7CNM - chains D and E of the 5 polymer chains in the assembly; structure by X-ray diffraction, 2.44 A resolution.

Chain D:
Molecule: Tubulin beta chain
Source organism: Sus scrofa
Reference sequence: A0A287AGU7 (A0A287AGU7_PIG); residues 1-445 here = UniProt positions 1-445
Sequence (445 residues; row label = number of the first residue in the row):
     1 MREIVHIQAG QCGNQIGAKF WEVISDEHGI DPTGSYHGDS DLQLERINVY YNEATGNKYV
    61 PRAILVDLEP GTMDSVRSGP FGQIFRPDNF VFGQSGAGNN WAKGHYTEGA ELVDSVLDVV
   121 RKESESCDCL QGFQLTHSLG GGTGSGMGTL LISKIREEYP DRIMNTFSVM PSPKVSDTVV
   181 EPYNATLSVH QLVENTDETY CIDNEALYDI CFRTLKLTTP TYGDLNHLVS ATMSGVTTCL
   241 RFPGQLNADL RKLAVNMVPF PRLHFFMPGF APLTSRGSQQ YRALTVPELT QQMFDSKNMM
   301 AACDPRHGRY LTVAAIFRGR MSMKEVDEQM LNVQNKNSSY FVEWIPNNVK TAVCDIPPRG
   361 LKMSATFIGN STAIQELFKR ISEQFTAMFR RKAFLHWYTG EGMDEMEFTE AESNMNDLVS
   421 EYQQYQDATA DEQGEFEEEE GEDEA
Disordered / not traced: 277-283, 432-445
Ligand contacts:
  - G70 ((2S,4S)-4-[[2-[(1R,3R)-1-acetyloxy-4-methyl-3-[[(2S,3S)-3-methyl-2-[[(2R)-1-methylpiperidin-2-yl]carbonylamino]pentanoyl]amino]pentyl]-1,3-thiazol-4-yl]carbonylamino]-5-cyclohexyl-2-methyl-pentanoic acid): Gln-15, Pro-173, Lys-174, Val-175, Asp-177, Tyr-208, Pro-220, Thr-221, Tyr-222, Gly-223, Asp-224, Leu-225, Arg-276
  - GDP (guanosine-5'-diphosphate): Gly-10, Gln-11, Cys-12, Gln-15, Ile-16, Asp-67, Ala-97, Asn-99, Ser-138, Gly-140, Gly-141, Gly-142, Thr-143, Gly-144, Val-169, Pro-171, Val-175, Ser-176, Glu-181, Asn-204, Leu-207, Tyr-222, Leu-225, Asn-226, Val-229

Chain E:
Molecule: Stathmin-4
Source organism: Mus musculus
Reference sequence: P63042 (STMN4_MOUSE); residues 5-145 here correspond to UniProt positions 49-189 (UniProt number = residue number + 44)
Sequence (143 residues; each row starts with the number of its first residue):
     3 MADMEVIELN KCTSGQSFEV ILKPPSFDGV PEFNASLPRR RDPSLEEIQK KLEAAEERRK
    63 YQEAELLKHL AEKREHEREV IQKAIEENNN FIKMAKEKLA QKMESNKENR EAHLAAMLER
   123 LQEKDKHAEE VRKNKELKEE ASR
Disordered / not traced: 3-5, 29-43, 142-145
Construct notes: initiating methionine (3); expression tag (4)

Chain D / chain E interface:
Pairs across the interface (22):
  Tyr-106(D) / His-129(E)  hydrogen bond
  Tyr-106(D) / Ala-130(E)  hydrophobic
  Tyr-106(D) / Val-133(E)  hydrophobic
  Tyr-106(D) / Arg-134(E)  hydrogen bond (backbone-side chain)
  Thr-107(D) / Lys-137(E)
  Ala-110(D) / Arg-134(E)
  Ser-153(D) / Leu-123(E)
  Lys-154(D) / Asp-127(E)  salt bridge
  Glu-157(D) / Leu-120(E)
  Glu-157(D) / Leu-123(E)
  Glu-157(D) / Asp-127(E)
  Pro-160(D) / Met-119(E)
  Pro-160(D) / Leu-120(E)  hydrophobic
  Gln-191(D) / Lys-126(E)
  Asn-195(D) / Leu-123(E)
  Thr-399(D) / Lys-140(E)  hydrogen bond (backbone-side chain)
  Gly-400(D) / Lys-137(E)
  Glu-401(D) / Val-133(E)
  Glu-401(D) / Lys-137(E)  salt bridge
  Gly-402(D) / Val-133(E)
  Gly-402(D) / Asn-136(E)
  Glu-407(D) / His-129(E)  salt bridge
Other interface residues (no listed pair), chain D (17 interface residues in all): Arg-156, Asp-161, Met-403
Other interface residues (no listed pair), chain E (15 interface residues in all): Arg-112, Leu-116, Gln-124

Overview:
17 residues of chain D face 15 of chain E across their interface; the contacts include 3 hydrogen bonds and 3
salt bridges. Polar pairs include Lys-154(D)/Asp-127(E), Glu-401(D)/Lys-137(E) and Glu-407(D)/His-129(E).
Bound to chain D: GDP and compound G70.
Chain D is Tubulin beta chain (Sus scrofa) and chain E is Stathmin-4 (Mus musculus); the structure, YDX in
complex with tubulin, was determined by X-ray diffraction, deposited together with 7CNN and 7CNO.
